8XQW - chains D and H of the 22 polymer chains in the assembly; structure by electron microscopy, 2.90 A resolution.

Chain D:
Protein: Ycf2
Source organism: Chlamydomonas reinhardtii
UniProt: A0A218N8A7 (A0A218N8A7_CHLRE); numbering as in UniProt (aligned over 1-2971)
Sequence (2971 residues; each row starts with the number of its first residue):
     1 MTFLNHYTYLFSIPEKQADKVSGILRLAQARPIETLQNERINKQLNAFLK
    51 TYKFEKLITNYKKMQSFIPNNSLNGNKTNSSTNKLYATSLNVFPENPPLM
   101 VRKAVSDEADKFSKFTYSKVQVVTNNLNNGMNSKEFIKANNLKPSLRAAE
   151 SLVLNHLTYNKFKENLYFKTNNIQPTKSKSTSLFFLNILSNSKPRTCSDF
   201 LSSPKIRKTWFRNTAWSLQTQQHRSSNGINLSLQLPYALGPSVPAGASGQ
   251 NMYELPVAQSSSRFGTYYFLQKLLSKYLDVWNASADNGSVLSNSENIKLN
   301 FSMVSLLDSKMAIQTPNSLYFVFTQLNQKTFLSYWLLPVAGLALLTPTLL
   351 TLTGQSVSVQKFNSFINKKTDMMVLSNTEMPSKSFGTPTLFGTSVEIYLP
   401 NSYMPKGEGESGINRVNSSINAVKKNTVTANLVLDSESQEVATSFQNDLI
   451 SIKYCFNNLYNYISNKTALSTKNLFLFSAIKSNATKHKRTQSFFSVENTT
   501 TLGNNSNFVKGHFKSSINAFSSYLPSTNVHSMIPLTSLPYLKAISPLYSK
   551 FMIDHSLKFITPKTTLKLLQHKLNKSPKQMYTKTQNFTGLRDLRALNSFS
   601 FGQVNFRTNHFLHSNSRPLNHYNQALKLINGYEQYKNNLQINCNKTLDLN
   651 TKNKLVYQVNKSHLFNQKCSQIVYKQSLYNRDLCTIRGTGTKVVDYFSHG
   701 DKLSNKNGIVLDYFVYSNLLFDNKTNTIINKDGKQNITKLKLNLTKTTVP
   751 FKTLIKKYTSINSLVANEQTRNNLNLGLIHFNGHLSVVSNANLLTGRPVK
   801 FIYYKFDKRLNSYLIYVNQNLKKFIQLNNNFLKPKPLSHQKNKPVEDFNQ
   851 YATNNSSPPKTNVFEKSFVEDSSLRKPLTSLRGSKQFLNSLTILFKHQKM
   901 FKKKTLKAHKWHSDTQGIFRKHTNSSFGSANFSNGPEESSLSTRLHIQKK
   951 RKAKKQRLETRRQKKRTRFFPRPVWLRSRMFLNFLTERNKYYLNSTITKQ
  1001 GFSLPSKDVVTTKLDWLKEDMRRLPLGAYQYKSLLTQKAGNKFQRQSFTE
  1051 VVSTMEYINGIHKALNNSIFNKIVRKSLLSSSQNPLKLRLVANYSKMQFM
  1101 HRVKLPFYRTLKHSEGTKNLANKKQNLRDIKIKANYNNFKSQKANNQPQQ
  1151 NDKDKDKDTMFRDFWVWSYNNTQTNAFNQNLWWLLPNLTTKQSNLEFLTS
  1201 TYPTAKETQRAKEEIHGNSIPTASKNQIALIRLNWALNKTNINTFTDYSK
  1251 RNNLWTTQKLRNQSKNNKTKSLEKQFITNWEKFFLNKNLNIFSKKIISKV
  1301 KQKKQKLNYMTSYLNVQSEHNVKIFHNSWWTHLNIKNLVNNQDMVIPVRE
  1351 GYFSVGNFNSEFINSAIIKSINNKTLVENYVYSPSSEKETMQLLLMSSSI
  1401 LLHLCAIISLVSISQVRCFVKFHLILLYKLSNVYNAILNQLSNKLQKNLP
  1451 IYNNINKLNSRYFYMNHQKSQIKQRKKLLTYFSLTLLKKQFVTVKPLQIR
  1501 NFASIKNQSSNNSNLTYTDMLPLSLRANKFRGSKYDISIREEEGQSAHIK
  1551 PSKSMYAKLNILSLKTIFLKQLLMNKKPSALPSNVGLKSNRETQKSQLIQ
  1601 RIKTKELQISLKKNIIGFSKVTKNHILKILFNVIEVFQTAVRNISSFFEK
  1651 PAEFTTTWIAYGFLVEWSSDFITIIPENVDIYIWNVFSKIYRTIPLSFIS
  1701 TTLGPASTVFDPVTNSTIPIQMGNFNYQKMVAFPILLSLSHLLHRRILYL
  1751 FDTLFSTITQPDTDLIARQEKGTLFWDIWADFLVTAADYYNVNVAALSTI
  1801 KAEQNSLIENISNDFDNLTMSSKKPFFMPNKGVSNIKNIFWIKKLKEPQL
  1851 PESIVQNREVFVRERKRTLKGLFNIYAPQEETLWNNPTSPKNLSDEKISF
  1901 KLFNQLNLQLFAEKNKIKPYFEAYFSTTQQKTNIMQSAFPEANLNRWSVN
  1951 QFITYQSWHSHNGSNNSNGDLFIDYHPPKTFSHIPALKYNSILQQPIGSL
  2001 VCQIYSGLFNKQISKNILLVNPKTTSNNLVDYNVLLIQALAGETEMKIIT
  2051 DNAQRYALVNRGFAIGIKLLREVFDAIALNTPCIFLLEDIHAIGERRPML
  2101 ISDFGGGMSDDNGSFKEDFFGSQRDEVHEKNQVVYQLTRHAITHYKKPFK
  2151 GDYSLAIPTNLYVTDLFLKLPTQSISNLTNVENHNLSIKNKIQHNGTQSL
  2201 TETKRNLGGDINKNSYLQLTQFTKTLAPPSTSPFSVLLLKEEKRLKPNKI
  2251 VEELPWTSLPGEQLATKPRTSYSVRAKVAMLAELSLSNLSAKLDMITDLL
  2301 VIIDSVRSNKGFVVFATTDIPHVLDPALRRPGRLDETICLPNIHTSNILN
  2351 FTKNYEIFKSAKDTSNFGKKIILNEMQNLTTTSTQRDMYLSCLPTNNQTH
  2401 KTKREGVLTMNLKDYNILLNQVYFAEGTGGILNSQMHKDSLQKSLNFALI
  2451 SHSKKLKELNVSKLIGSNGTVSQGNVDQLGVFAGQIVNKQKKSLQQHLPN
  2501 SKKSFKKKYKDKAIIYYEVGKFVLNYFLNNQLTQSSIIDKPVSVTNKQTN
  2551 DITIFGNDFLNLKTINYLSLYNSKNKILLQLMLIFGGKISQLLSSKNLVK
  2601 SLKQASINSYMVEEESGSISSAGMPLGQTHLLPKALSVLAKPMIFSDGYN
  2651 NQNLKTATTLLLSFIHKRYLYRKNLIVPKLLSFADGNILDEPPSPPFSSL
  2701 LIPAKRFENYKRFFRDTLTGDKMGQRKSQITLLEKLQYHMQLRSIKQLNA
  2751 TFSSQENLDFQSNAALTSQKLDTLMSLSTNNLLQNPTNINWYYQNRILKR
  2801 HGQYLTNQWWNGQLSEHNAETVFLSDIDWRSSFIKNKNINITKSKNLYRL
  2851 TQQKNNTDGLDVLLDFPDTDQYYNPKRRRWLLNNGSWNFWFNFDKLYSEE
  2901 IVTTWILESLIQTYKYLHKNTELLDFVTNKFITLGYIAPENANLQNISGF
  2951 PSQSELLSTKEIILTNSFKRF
Not modelled in the structure: 1-34, 68-263, 281-317, 357-446, 479-537, 578-612, 639-734, 758-781, 797-807, 829-877, 923-936, 995-1124, 1140-1158, 1187-1218, 1268-1289, 1344-1359, 1376-1384, 1450-1661, 1705-1727, 1792-1802, 1819-1914, 1927-1943, 1962-1970, 2099-2111, 2195-2211, 2222-2230, 2381-2402, 2426-2442, 2463-2501, 2535-2550, 2608-2622, 2755-2762, 2833-2859, 2945-2952
Small-molecule neighbours:
  - diacyl glycerol (DGA), molecule 1: L332, S333, W335, L336, V339, A1406, S1409, L1410
  - diacyl glycerol (DGA), molecule 2: L337, A340, G341, L344, T1390, L1393, L1394, S1397, L1401

Chain H:
Protein: PcyA
Source organism: Chlamydomonas reinhardtii
UniProt: A8HUP3 (A8HUP3_CHLRE); residue numbers follow UniProt; this construct covers 1-555
Sequence (555 residues; row label = number of the first residue in the row):
     1 MMSSIPKSIGAQRSAASTRAHALARPVVLAPAASIPARSQGVTSTSGRCL
    51 APPPRAAAGAGAPGTAGPTNAGAAAHEVEVDAVESPLSPEDIMRLVQQHE
   101 DVAAAAESEQLVAQFRDDPQGLYEYVNRAYAEGPRRVTTPISLLQEEITG
   151 AVTESYPAAVANDIIGMGSWRLKDDVDPVIEFLVARLEGCWREILDTDLC
   201 LYPREKWKEQGWDLVDSMDPHQELEGFSYADIPDPAKGEAGYPRLQLENR
   251 VYCSKVFRKLHVEVGLRQDGLQVLHVVVYPRYSYDMPIFGMDIVMVDGRV
   301 TLAVVDCCPVRADLKLQPHYMETMALLQRTFLEGTDPALRRIPEWGSKIF
   351 SPLALCITPSGPEELAAFAKYAVALHRAYLTMSLNAVPVVAGPGDRREAA
   401 RLQEIQDGQKRFCDNQLVNKKTRRVLEVAMGVEWTEAYMSQLMFDFDPKY
   451 EPPYFDASFEKLYTYFDENPSFGEMADEAMELERGAEAERANETMAAALS
   501 GRSVSREKLAMAMGFLFQNDATFRAAVQTLSGGQVDGNIEERLTDDLMQL
   551 LERSE
Not modelled in the structure: 1-84, 491-555
Disulfide bonds: C200-C253

Interface between chain D and chain H:
Residue-residue contacts - 113 pairs, chain D then chain H:
  L57(D) - V390(H)  hydrophobic
  L57(D) - A391(H)
  L57(D) - G392(H)
  I58(D) - V390(H)  hydrophobic
  Y61(D) - S283(H)  hydrogen bond
  Y61(D) - P388(H)  hydrophobic
  Q65(D) - R281(H)
  Q65(D) - E451(H)
  Q65(D) - P453(H)
  Q65(D) - Y454(H)
  S66(D) - Y454(H)
  F67(D) - P453(H)  hydrophobic
  F67(D) - Y454(H)  hydrogen bond (backbone-backbone)
  E2405(D) - S471(H)
  V2407(D) - S471(H)  hydrogen bond (backbone-side chain)
  V2407(D) - F472(H)
  V2407(D) - G473(H)
  L2408(D) - S471(H)
  L2408(D) - F472(H)  hydrophobic
  T2409(D) - F466(H)
  T2409(D) - P470(H)
  T2409(D) - S471(H)  hydrogen bond (backbone-backbone)
  M2410(D) - P140(H)  hydrophobic
  M2410(D) - F466(H)
  D2414(D) - I141(H)
  L2418(D) - L144(H)  hydrophobic
  Q2421(D) - Q145(H)  hydrogen bond
  V2422(D) - I148(H)  hydrophobic
  F2447(D) - M475(H)  hydrophobic
  L2449(D) - L144(H)  hydrophobic
  I2450(D) - F472(H)  hydrophobic
  S2451(D) - A479(H)
  H2452(D) - E147(H)  salt bridge
  S2453(D) - F472(H)
  K2454(D) - F472(H)
  K2454(D) - A476(H)
  K2454(D) - M480(H)
  K2455(D) - M480(H)
  K2455(D) - E483(H)
  L2456(D) - L144(H)  hydrophobic
  K2457(D) - T138(H)  hydrogen bond (side chain-backbone)
  K2457(D) - L143(H)
  K2457(D) - E468(H)
  K2457(D) - P470(H)
  E2458(D) - M480(H)
  N2460(D) - R136(H)  hydrogen bond
  K2507(D) - Y156(H)  hydrogen bond
  K2508(D) - Y130(H)
  K2512(D) - I165(H)  hydrogen bond (side chain-backbone)
  Y2516(D) - S169(H)
  L2593(D) - S169(H)
  S2594(D) - G168(H)
  S2594(D) - S169(H)
  S2595(D) - K173(H)
  K2596(D) - D174(H)
  K2596(D) - E181(H)  salt bridge
  N2597(D) - D174(H)  hydrogen bond (backbone-side chain)
  K2600(D) - D174(H)
  K2634(D) - D234(H)  salt bridge
  K2634(D) - R244(H)
  Y2914(D) - F227(H)  hydrophobic
  K2915(D) - E225(H)  salt bridge
  H2918(D) - R171(H)  hydrogen bond (backbone-side chain)
  H2918(D) - G226(H)
  H2918(D) - F227(H)
  H2918(D) - Y229(H)  hydrogen bond
  K2919(D) - R204(H)  hydrogen bond (backbone-side chain)
  K2919(D) - K208(H)  hydrogen bond (backbone-side chain)
  N2920(D) - R204(H)
  T2921(D) - S169(H)
  T2921(D) - R250(H)
  E2922(D) - K208(H)  salt bridge
  E2922(D) - R250(H)
  D2925(D) - I165(H)
  D2925(D) - G168(H)
  D2925(D) - S169(H)  hydrogen bond
  D2925(D) - R192(H)
  D2925(D) - R250(H)  salt bridge
  F2926(D) - R192(H)
  F2926(D) - D196(H)
  N2929(D) - A161(H)
  N2929(D) - N162(H)  hydrogen bond
  N2929(D) - I165(H)
  N2929(D) - R192(H)
  K2930(D) - D196(H)  salt bridge
  K2930(D) - E460(H)  salt bridge
  I2932(D) - Y156(H)
  I2932(D) - A161(H)  hydrophobic
  T2933(D) - S155(H)  hydrogen bond (backbone-side chain)
  T2933(D) - Y156(H)  hydrogen bond (side chain-backbone)
  L2934(D) - V137(H)
  L2934(D) - S155(H)
  G2935(D) - E154(H)
  Y2936(D) - T153(H)
  Y2936(D) - E154(H)  hydrogen bond (backbone-backbone)
  Y2936(D) - Y156(H)
  I2937(D) - A151(H)  hydrophobic
  I2937(D) - T153(H)
  N2941(D) - V152(H)
  N2941(D) - E154(H)  hydrogen bond
  T2959(D) - T464(H)
  T2959(D) - D467(H)  hydrogen bond
  I2963(D) - E460(H)
  N2966(D) - A457(H)
  N2966(D) - F459(H)
  N2966(D) - E460(H)  hydrogen bond
  R2970(D) - D196(H)  hydrogen bond (side chain-backbone)
  R2970(D) - L199(H)  hydrogen bond (side chain-backbone)
  R2970(D) - L201(H)
  R2970(D) - F455(H)
  F2971(D) - L201(H)  hydrophobic
  F2971(D) - R204(H)
  F2971(D) - Y252(H)  hydrophobic
Interface residues without a listed pair, chain D (73 interface residues in all): K50, F54, K2362, G2406, Y2415, Y2423, T2928, A2938, A2942, L2944, I2962, K2969
Interface residues without a listed pair, chain H (82 interface residues in all): H99, T149, G150, D163, I164, D175, T197, D198, C200, W207, Q246, K255, Y284, Y463, E474, D477

Overview:
Chain D and chain H form an interface of 73 and 82 residues respectively; the contacts include 24 hydrogen
bonds and 8 salt bridges. Polar contacts include H2452(D)-E147(H), K2596(D)-E181(H) and K2634(D)-D234(H).
Chain D binds diacyl glycerol.
Chain D is Ycf2 and chain H is PcyA, both from Chlamydomonas reinhardtii; the structure, Cryo-EM structure of
the Ycf2-FtsHi motor complex from Chlamydomonas reinhardtii in AMPPNP bound state, was determined by electron
microscopy together with 8XQX from the same study.
